6ZHY - chains D and I of the 9 polymer chains in the assembly; structure by electron microscopy, 3.00 A resolution.

[Chain D]
Name: Histone H2B 1.1
Source organism: Xenopus laevis
UniProt: P02281 (H2B11_XENLA); residues 1-122 here correspond to UniProt positions 5-126 (UniProt number = residue number + 4)
Amino-acid sequence (123 residues; row label = number of the first residue in the row; numbering starts at 0):
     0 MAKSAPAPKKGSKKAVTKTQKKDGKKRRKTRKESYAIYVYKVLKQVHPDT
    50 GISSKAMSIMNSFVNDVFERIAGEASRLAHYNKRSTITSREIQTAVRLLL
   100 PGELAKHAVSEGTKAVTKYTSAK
Not modelled in the structure: 0-27
Construct notes: initiating methionine (0); conflict Thr29 (Ser33 in P02281)
UniProt features mapped onto this chain:
  - modified residue: Lys2 (N6-acetyllysine), Lys9 (N6-acetyllysine), Ser11 (Phosphoserine), Lys12 (N6-acetyllysine), Lys17 (N6-acetyllysine)
  - glycosylation: Ser109 (O-linked (GlcNAc) serine)
  - cross-link: Lys117 (Glycyl lysine isopeptide (Lys-Gly) (interchain with G-Cter in ubiquitin))

[Chain I]
Molecule: DNA (110-MER) Widom 601 sequence
Source organism: synthetic construct
Sequence (145 nucleotides; row label = number of the first residue in the row; numbers below 1 keep their minus sign (DA-72 is residue -72)):
   -72 ATCAGAATCCCGGTGCCGAGGCCGCTCAATTGGTCGTAGACAGCTCTAGC
   -22 ACCGCTTAAACGCACGTACGCGCTGTCCCCCGCGTTTTAACCGCCAAGGG
    28 GATTACTCCCTAGTCTCCAGGCACGTGTCAGATATATACATCGAT
Not modelled in the structure: 38-72

[How chain D and chain I interact]
Contacting residue pairs (14):
  Arg30(D) with DC-46(I), sugar contact; DA-45(I), salt bridge to the phosphate
  Glu32(D) with DA-45(I), sugar contact
  Tyr39(D) with DG-53(I), hydrogen bond to the phosphate
  Gly50(D) with DG-53(I), phosphate contact
  Ile51(D) with DA-54(I), sugar contact; DG-53(I), hydrogen bond to the phosphate
  Ser52(D) with DA-54(I), phosphate contact
  Ser53(D) with DA-54(I), hydrogen bond to the phosphate
  Arg83(D) with DG-34(I), salt bridge to the phosphate
  Ser84(D) with DA-35(I), phosphate contact; DG-34(I), hydrogen bond to the phosphate
  Thr85(D) with DA-35(I), phosphate contact; DG-34(I), hydrogen bond to the phosphate
Other interface residues (no listed pair), chain D (12 interface residues in all): Thr29, Lys82
Other interface residues (no listed pair), chain I (9 interface residues in all): DG-55, DG-52, DT30

[Summary]
The interface between chain D and chain I involves 12 residues on one side and 9 on the other, with 5 hydrogen
bonds and 2 salt bridges. Among the polar pairs are Tyr39(D)-DG-53(I), Ile51(D)-DG-53(I) and
Ser53(D)-DA-54(I).
Chain D is Histone H2B 1.1 (Xenopus laevis) and chain I is DNA (110-MER) Widom 601 sequence (synthetic
construct); the structure, Cryo-EM structure of the regulatory linker of ALC1 bound to the nucleosome's acidic
patch: hexasome class, was determined by electron microscopy, deposited together with 6ZHX.
